Entry 2G2N (X-ray diffraction, 1.65 A resolution); this record covers chains A and C of the 4 polymer chains in the assembly.

[Chain A (and C)]
Protein: Transthyretin-like protein
From: Escherichia coli
Notes: chain C of this document is another copy of the same molecule, construct and numbering; everything in this record applies to it too
UniProt: P76341 (YEDX_ECOLI); residues 1-114 here correspond to UniProt positions 24-137 (UniProt number = residue number + 23)
Sequence (114 residues; numbered 1 to 114; the number before each row is that of its first residue):
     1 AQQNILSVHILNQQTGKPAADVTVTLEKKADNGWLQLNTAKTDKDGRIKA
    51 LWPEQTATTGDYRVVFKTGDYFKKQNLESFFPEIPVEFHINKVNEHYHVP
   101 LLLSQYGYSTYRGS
Not modelled in the structure: 1-3 (chain C: 1-2)
Bound ions: Zn2+ site 1: His9, His98; Zn2+ site 2: Asp61, His89; Zn2+ site 3 near Glu87 (its only coordinating residue here); Zn2+ site 4 near Ser114 (its only coordinating residue here)

[How chain A and chain C interact]
Pairs across the interface (11; chain A residue first):
  Leu11(A) with Tyr111(C), hydrophobic; Arg112(C); Gly113(C)
  Leu102(A) with Leu102(C), hydrophobic; Tyr111(C), hydrophobic
  Tyr111(A) with Leu11(C), hydrophobic; Leu102(C), hydrophobic; Tyr111(C), hydrogen bond
  Arg112(A) with Leu11(C)
  Gly113(A) with Leu11(C)
  Ser114(A) with Pro18(C)
Also at the interface, not in a pair above, chain A (10 interface residues in all): Gln13, Gly16, Pro18, Ser109
Also at the interface, not in a pair above, chain C (11 interface residues in all): Gln13, Gly16, Ser109, Thr110, Ser114

[Overview]
The interface between chain A and chain C involves 10 residues on one side and 11 on the other, with 1
hydrogen bond. The hydrogen-bonded pair is Tyr111(A)-Tyr111(C). The Zn2+ site 1 is built by His9(A) and
His98(A). Asp61(A) and His89(A) coordinate Zn2+ site 2.
Both chains are Transthyretin-like protein (Escherichia coli). Entry 2G2N (Crystal Structure of E.coli
transthyretin-related protein with bound Zn) was determined by X-ray diffraction (same publication as 2G2P).
